Entry 5M54 (electron microscopy, 8.00 A resolution (low resolution: residue-level contacts below are approximate; hydrogen-bond / salt-bridge calls are withheld)); this record covers chains C and B of the 5 polymer chains in the assembly.

[Chain C]
Name: Calmodulin-regulated spectrin-associated protein 1
Organism: Homo sapiens
UniProtKB: Q5T5Y3 (CAMP1_HUMAN), isoform Q5T5Y3-3; residue numbers follow UniProt; this construct covers 1484-1600
Amino-acid sequence (117 residues; each row starts with the number of its first residue):
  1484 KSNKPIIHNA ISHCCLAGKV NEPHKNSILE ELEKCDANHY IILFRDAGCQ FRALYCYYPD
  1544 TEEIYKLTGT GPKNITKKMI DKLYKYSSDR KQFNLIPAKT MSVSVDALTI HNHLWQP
What the authors report for this chain:
  - mutagenesis - N1492A, N1492S, N1492T, D1572A: increased binding to MT lattice
  - conformationally variable residues (domain motion): Asn1492

[Chain B]
Name: Tubulin beta-2B chain
Organism: Bos taurus
UniProtKB: Q6B856 (TBB2B_BOVIN); the author numbering skips numbers that UniProt does not, so the offset changes along the chain: 2-44 = UniProt 2-44; 47-360 = UniProt 45-358; 369-437 = UniProt 359-427
Amino-acid sequence (426 residues; each row starts with the number of its first residue; note: 10 numbers in that range are skipped by the numbering (no residue carries them; nothing is unmodelled there)):
     2 REIVHIQAGQ CGNQIGAKFW EVISDEHGID PTGSYHGDSD LQL
    47 ERINVYYNEA AGNKYVPRAI LVDLEPGTMD SVRSGPFGQI FRPDNFVFGQ SGAGNNWAKG
   107 HYTEGAELVD SVLDVVRKES ESCDCLQGFQ LTHSLGGGTG SGMGTLLISK IREEYPDRIM
   167 NTFSVVPSPK VSDTVVEPYN ATLSVHQLVE NTDETYCIDN EALYDICFRT LKLTTPTYGD
   227 LNHLVSATMS GVTTCLRFPG QLNADLRKLA VNMVPFPRLH FFMPGFAPLT SRGSQQYRAL
   287 TVPELTQQMF DAKNMMAACD PRHGRYLTVA AVFRGRMSMK EVDEQMLNVQ NKNSSYFVEW
   347 IPNNVKTAVC DIPP
   369 RGLKMSATFI GNSTAIQELF KRISEQFTAM FRRKAFLHWY TGEGMDEMEF TEAESNMNDL
   429 VSEYQQYQD
Sequence notes: conflict Ala57 (Thr55 in Q6B856), Val172 (Met170 in Q6B856), Ala298 (Ser296 in Q6B856), Val318 (Ile316 in Q6B856)
Swiss-Prot annotation at these positions:
  - binding site (GTP): Gln11, Glu71, Ser140, Gly144, Thr145, Gly146, Asn206, Asn228
  - binding site (Mg(2+)): Glu71
  - modified residue: Ser40 (Phosphoserine), Lys60 (N6-acetyllysine), Ser174 (Phosphoserine), Thr287 (Phosphothreonine), Thr292 (Phosphothreonine), Arg320 (Omega-N-methylarginine)
  - cross-link (Glycyl lysine isopeptide (Lys-Gly)): Lys60 (interchain with G-Cter in ubiquitin), Lys326 (interchain with G-Cter in ubiquitin)
Small-molecule neighbours:
  - GDP (guanosine-5'-diphosphate): Gly10, Gln11, Cys12, Gln15, Ile16, Asn101, Ser140, Gly142, Gly143, Gly144, Thr145, Gly146, Val177, Glu183, Asn206, Tyr224, Leu227, Asn228
  - taxol (TA1): Glu22, Val23, Asp26, Glu27, Leu217, Asp226, His229, Leu230, Ala233, Ser236, Gly237, Phe272, Pro274, Leu275, Thr276, Arg278, Gln281, Arg369, Gly370, Leu371

[How chain C and chain B interact]
Pairs across the interface - 8 pairs, chain C then chain B:
  Ala1500(C) with Ser341(B)
  Lys1502(C) with Arg308(B); His309(B)
  Val1503(C) with Asp437(B)
  Gly1531(C) with Ser340(B)
  Gln1575(C) with Asn334(B); Asn337(B); Lys338(B)
Other interface residues (no listed pair), chain C (10 interface residues in all): Asn1504, Ala1530, Cys1532, Gln1533, Arg1535
Other interface residues (no listed pair), chain B (9 interface residues in all): Glu345

[Summary]
The interface between chain C and chain B involves 10 residues on one side and 9 on the other. Chain B binds
GDP and taxol. From the paper: N1492A, N1492S and N1492T of chain C, among others, increase binding to MT
lattice; conformational variability at Asn1492(C).
Here chain C is Calmodulin-regulated spectrin-associated protein 1 (Homo sapiens) and chain B is Tubulin
beta-2B chain (Bos taurus). Entry 5M54 (Mechanism of microtubule minus-end recognition and protection by
CAMSAP proteins) was determined by electron microscopy together with 5LZN, 5M50 and 5M5C from the same study.
